PDB entry 6SXI | X-ray diffraction, 1.85 A resolution | chains L and B of the 4 polymer chains in the assembly

[Chain L]
Protein: Fab light chain
Organism: Mus musculus
Notes: antibody fragment or engineered binder
Chain sequence (218 residues; numbered 1 to 214 plus 4 insertion-coded residues; the number before each row is that of its first residue; a row labelled like 27A-27D holds insertion residues (27A, then the next letters in order)):
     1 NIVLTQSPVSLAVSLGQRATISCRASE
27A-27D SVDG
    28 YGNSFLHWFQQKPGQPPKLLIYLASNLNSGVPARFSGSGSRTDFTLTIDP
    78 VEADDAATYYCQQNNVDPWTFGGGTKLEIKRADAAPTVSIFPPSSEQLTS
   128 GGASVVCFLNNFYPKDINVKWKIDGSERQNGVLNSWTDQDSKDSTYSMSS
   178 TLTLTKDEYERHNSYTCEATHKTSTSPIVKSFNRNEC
Not modelled in the structure: 212-214
Disulfides: Cys23-Cys88, Cys134-Cys194

[Chain B]
Protein: Single chain Fv - light chain
Organism: Mus musculus
Chain sequence (108 residues; numbered -2 to 105; the number before each row is that of its first residue; numbers below 1 keep their minus sign (Gly-2 is residue -2)):
    -2 GASDIVMTQSPKFMSTSVGDRVSITCKASQNVRTAVAWYQQKPGQSPKAL
    48 IYLASSRHTGVPDRFTGSGSGTDFTLTISNVQSEDLADYFCLQHWNYPYT
    98 FGGGTKLE

[How chain L and chain B interact]
Residue-residue contacts (7):
  Glu27(L) - Arg30(B)  salt bridge
  Glu27(L) - Trp92(B)
  Tyr28(L) - Tyr94(B)  hydrogen bond
  Tyr28(L) - Tyr96(B)  hydrogen bond
  Val93(L) - Trp92(B)  hydrophobic
  Asp94(L) - Thr31(B)  hydrogen bond
  Asp94(L) - Leu50(B)

[Overview]
The interface between chain L and chain B involves 4 residues on one side and 6 on the other; the contacts
include 3 hydrogen bonds and 1 salt bridge. Among the polar pairs are Glu27(L)-Arg30(B), Tyr28(L)-Tyr94(B) and
Tyr28(L)-Tyr96(B).
Chain L is Fab light chain and chain B is Single chain Fv - light chain, both from Mus musculus; the
structure, Antibody-anti-idiotype complex: AP33 Fab (hepatitis C virus E2 antibody) - B2.1A scFv
(anti-idiotype), was determined by X-ray diffraction.
